PDB entry 6MUV | electron microscopy, 3.80 A resolution | chains P and O of the 42 polymer chains in the assembly

Chain P:
Molecule: 20S proteasome alpha-2 subunit
Organism: Plasmodium falciparum (isolate 3D7)
Notes: EC 3.4.25.1
Reference sequence: C6KST3 (C6KST3_PLAF7); numbering as in UniProt (aligned over 1-235)
Amino-acid sequence (235 residues; each row starts with the number of its first residue):
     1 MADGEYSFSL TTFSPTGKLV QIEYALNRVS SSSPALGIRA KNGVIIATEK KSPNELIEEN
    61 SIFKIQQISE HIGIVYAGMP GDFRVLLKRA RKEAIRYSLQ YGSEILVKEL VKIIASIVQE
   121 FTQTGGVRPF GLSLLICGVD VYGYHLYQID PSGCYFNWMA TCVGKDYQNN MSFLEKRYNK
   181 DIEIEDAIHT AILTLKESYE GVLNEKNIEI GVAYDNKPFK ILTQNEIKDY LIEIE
Unresolved in the structure: 1-9, 234-235

Chain O:
Molecule: 20S proteasome alpha-1 subunit
Organism: Plasmodium falciparum (isolate 3D7)
Notes: EC 3.4.25.1
Reference sequence: Q8IAR3 (Q8IAR3_PLAF7); residue numbers follow UniProt; this construct covers 1-260
Amino-acid sequence (260 residues; each row starts with the number of its first residue):
     1 MVRPSQSMYD RHLTIFSPDG NLYQIEYAIK AVKNTNITSV GVKGENCAVI ISQKKMATQY
    61 ISQDKLLDYN NITNIYNITD EIGCSMVGMP GDCLSMVYKA RSEASEFLYS NGYNVNAETL
   121 CRNICDKIQV YTQHAYMRLH ACSGMIIGID ENNKPELFKF DPSGFCAGYR ACVIGNKEQE
   181 SISVLERLLE KRKKKIQQET IDEDIRNTTI LAIEALQTIL AFDLKASEIE VAIVSTKNRN
   241 FTQISEKEID NYLTYIAERD
Unresolved in the structure: 1-5, 59-64, 258-260

How chain P and chain O interact:
Contacting residue pairs (51; chain P residue first):
  Gln21(P) - Ile15(O)
  Gln21(P) - Phe16(O)  hydrogen bond (side chain-backbone)
  Tyr24(P) - Phe16(O)
  Tyr24(P) - Ser17(O)
  Tyr24(P) - Pro18(O)
  Tyr24(P) - Gly20(O)
  Ala25(P) - Phe16(O)  hydrophobic
  Asn27(P) - Pro18(O)  hydrogen bond (side chain-backbone)
  Asn27(P) - Asp19(O)
  Arg28(P) - Gly20(O)
  Asn54(P) - Ile182(O)
  Glu55(P) - Arg170(O)  hydrogen bond (backbone-side chain)
  Glu55(P) - Glu186(O)
  Leu56(P) - Gly168(O)
  Leu56(P) - Tyr169(O)
  Leu56(P) - Arg170(O)  hydrogen bond (backbone-backbone)
  Leu56(P) - Ala171(O)
  Leu56(P) - Ile182(O)  hydrophobic
  Ile57(P) - Gly168(O)
  Ile57(P) - Tyr169(O)  hydrophobic
  Glu58(P) - Gly168(O)
  Glu58(P) - Tyr169(O)  hydrogen bond (side chain-backbone)
  Glu58(P) - Arg170(O)
  Ser61(P) - Arg122(O)  hydrogen bond (backbone-side chain)
  Ser61(P) - Ala167(O)  hydrogen bond (side chain-backbone)
  Ile62(P) - Cys166(O)
  Ile62(P) - Ala167(O)  hydrophobic
  Met79(P) - Phe16(O)  hydrophobic
  Pro80(P) - Phe165(O)  hydrophobic
  Gly81(P) - Gln129(O)
  Gly81(P) - Gly164(O)
  Asp82(P) - Gln129(O)  hydrogen bond
  Asp82(P) - Gln133(O)  hydrogen bond
  Arg84(P) - Arg122(O)
  Val85(P) - Asp126(O)
  Val85(P) - Gln129(O)
  Lys88(P) - Asp126(O)
  Phe121(P) - Gln133(O)
  Gly126(P) - Gln133(O)
  Gly126(P) - His134(O)
  Gly126(P) - Ala135(O)
  Val127(P) - Thr14(O)
  Val127(P) - Gln133(O)
  Val127(P) - His134(O)
  Arg128(P) - Thr14(O)
  Arg128(P) - Phe16(O)
  Arg128(P) - Leu22(O)
  Arg128(P) - Gln129(O)
  Arg128(P) - Thr132(O)
  Arg128(P) - Gln133(O)  hydrogen bond (backbone-backbone)
  Phe130(P) - Gln133(O)
Other interface residues (no listed pair), chain P (26 interface residues in all): Pro129, Gly131
Other interface residues (no listed pair), chain O (30 interface residues in all): Asn21, Lys43, Leu157, Phe158, Leu189

In short:
The interface between chain P and chain O involves 26 residues on one side and 30 on the other; the contacts
include 10 hydrogen bonds. Among the polar pairs are Gln21(P)-Phe16(O), Asn27(P)-Pro18(O) and
Glu55(P)-Arg170(O).
Here chain P is 20S proteasome alpha-2 subunit and chain O is 20S proteasome alpha-1 subunit, both from
Plasmodium falciparum (isolate 3D7). Entry 6MUV (The structure of the Plasmodium falciparum 20S proteasome in
complex with two PA28 activators) was determined by electron microscopy (same publication as 6DFK, 6MUW and
6MUX).
